PDB entry 4QV8 | X-ray diffraction, 2.90 A resolution | chains Z and a of the 28 polymer chains in the assembly

Chain Z:
Protein: Proteasome subunit beta type-6
Organism: Saccharomyces cerevisiae
Notes: EC 3.4.25.1
Reference sequence: P23724 (PSB6_YEAST); residues 1-222 here correspond to UniProt positions 20-241 (UniProt number = residue number + 19)
Amino-acid sequence (222 residues; numbered 1 to 222; the number before each row is that of its first residue):
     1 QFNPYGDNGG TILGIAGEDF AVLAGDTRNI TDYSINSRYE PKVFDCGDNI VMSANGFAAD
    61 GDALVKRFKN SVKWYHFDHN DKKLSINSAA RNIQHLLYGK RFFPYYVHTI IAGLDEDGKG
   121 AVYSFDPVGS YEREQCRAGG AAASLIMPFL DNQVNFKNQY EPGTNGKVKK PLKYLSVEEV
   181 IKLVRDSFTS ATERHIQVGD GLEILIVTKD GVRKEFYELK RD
Metal / ion sites: Mg2+: Thr192, His195, Val198

Chain a:
Protein: Proteasome subunit beta type-7
Organism: Saccharomyces cerevisiae
Notes: EC 3.4.25.1
Reference sequence: P30657 (PSB7_YEAST); residues -12 to 233 here correspond to UniProt positions 21-266 (UniProt number = residue number + 33)
Amino-acid sequence (246 residues; row label = number of the first residue in the row; numbers below 1 keep their minus sign (Thr-12 is residue -12)):
   -12 TQIANAGASP MVNTQQPIVT GTSVISMKYD NGVIIAADNL GSYGSLLRFN GVERLIPVGD
    48 NTVVGISGDI SDMQHIERLL KDLVTENAYD NPLADAEEAL EPSYIFEYLA TVMYQRRSKM
   108 NPLWNAIIVA GVQSNGDQFL RYVNLLGVTY SSPTLATGFG AHMANPLLRK VVDRESDIPK
   168 TTVQVAEEAI VNAMRVLYYR DARSSRNFSL AIIDKNTGLT FKKNLQVENM KWDFAKDIKG
   228 YGTQKI
Disordered / not traced: -12 to 0

How chain Z and chain a interact:
Pairs across the interface (39):
  Gln1(Z) with Thr1(a), hydrogen bond
  Phe2(Z) with Thr1(a); Arg104(a); Pro109(a), hydrophobic; Leu132(a), hydrophobic; Leu133(a), hydrophobic
  Asn3(Z) with Leu133(a)
  Pro4(Z) with Arg104(a), hydrogen bond (backbone-side chain); Met107(a), hydrophobic; Leu133(a)
  Tyr5(Z) with Arg104(a)
  Asn8(Z) with Val135(a)
  Ser34(Z) with His149(a), hydrogen bond
  Ile35(Z) with Arg156(a), hydrogen bond (backbone-side chain)
  Asn36(Z) with Tyr137(a); Ser139(a); Arg156(a)
  Ser37(Z) with Ser138(a), hydrogen bond (side chain-backbone)
  Glu40(Z) with Arg128(a), salt bridge; Tyr137(a); Ser138(a), hydrogen bond (side chain-backbone)
  Phe57(Z) with Arg104(a); Leu133(a); Val135(a), hydrophobic
  Ala59(Z) with Tyr101(a); Leu133(a); Gly134(a); Val135(a)
  Asp60(Z) with Tyr101(a), hydrogen bond; Arg104(a), salt bridge
  Asp62(Z) with Thr136(a), hydrogen bond
  Ala63(Z) with Tyr101(a)
  Lys66(Z) with Glu94(a), salt bridge
  Phe103(Z) with Arg104(a); Ser105(a)
  Tyr105(Z) with Tyr101(a)
  Glu218(Z) with Arg161(a), salt bridge
  Arg221(Z) with Asp160(a), salt bridge; Arg161(a)
Also at the interface, not in a pair above, chain Z (24 interface residues in all): Asn29, Tyr39, Lys100
Also at the interface, not in a pair above, chain a (22 interface residues in all): Trp111, Leu142

Overview:
24 residues of chain Z and 22 residues of chain a are in contact, with 8 hydrogen bonds and 5 salt bridges.
Among the polar pairs are Glu40(Z)-Arg128(a), Asp60(Z)-Arg104(a) and Lys66(Z)-Glu94(a). Thr192(Z), His195(Z)
and Val198(Z) coordinate Mg2+.
Here chain Z is Proteasome subunit beta type-6 and chain a is Proteasome subunit beta type-7, both from
Saccharomyces cerevisiae. Entry 4QV8 (yCP beta5-C52F mutant) was determined by X-ray diffraction, deposited
together with 4QUX, 4QUY, 4QV0, 4QV1, 4QV3, 4QV4 and 42 further entries.
